PDB entry 4J37 | X-ray diffraction, 1.75 A resolution | chain A

Chain A:
Protein: tRNA pseudouridine synthase A, mitochondrial
From: Homo sapiens
Notes: EC 5.4.99.12; fragment: catalytic domain
UniProt: Q9Y606 (TRUA_HUMAN); residues 79-408 here = UniProt positions 79-408
Chain sequence (336 residues; numbered 73 to 408; the number before each row is that of its first residue):
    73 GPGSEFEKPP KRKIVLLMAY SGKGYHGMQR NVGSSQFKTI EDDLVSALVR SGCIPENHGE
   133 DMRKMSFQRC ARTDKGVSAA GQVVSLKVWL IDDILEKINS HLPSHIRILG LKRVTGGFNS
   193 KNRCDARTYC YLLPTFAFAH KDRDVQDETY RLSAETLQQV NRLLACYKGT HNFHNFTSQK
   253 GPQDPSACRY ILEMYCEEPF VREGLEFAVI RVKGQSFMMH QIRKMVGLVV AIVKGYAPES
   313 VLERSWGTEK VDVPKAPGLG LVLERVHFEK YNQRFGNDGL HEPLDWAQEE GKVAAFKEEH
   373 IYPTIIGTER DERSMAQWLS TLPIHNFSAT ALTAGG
Disordered / not traced: 73-80, 104-107, 192-194, 341-353, 400-408
Sequence notes: expression tag (73-78)
Disulfide bonds: Cys260 forms a disulfide with the same residue of a neighbouring copy of this chain
Disulfide bonds: Cys142-Cys196
Swiss-Prot annotation at these positions:
  - active site: Asp146 (Nucleophile)
  - natural variant: Gln101 (Q101R: In MLASA1; uncertain significance), Arg144 (R144W: In MLASA1), Arg295 (R295Q: In MLASA1; uncertain significance; R295W: In MLASA1; uncertain significance)
  - mutagenesis: Asp146 (D146A: Loss of enzyme activity)
Reported in the primary citation:
  - conformationally variable residues (loop rearrangement, side-chain flip): Asp146, Met291
  - interface residues: Cys260
  - disease-associated variants - R144W: decreased catalytic activity (citing earlier work)
  - mutagenesis - R144A, R144K, R144S: unchanged catalytic activity on positions 27 and 28 of tRNA (citing earlier work)
  - mutagenesis - R144A, R144K, R144S: decreased catalytic activity on other modification sites (citing earlier work)

Overview:
From UniProt: active-site residue Asp146 and one mutagenesis site. From the paper: R144A, R144K and R144S
reduce catalytic activity on other modification sites; the interface residue Cys260.
Chain A is tRNA pseudouridine synthase A, mitochondrial (Homo sapiens); the structure, Crystal structure of
the catalytic domain of human Pus1, was determined by X-ray diffraction (same publication as 4IQM and 4ITS).
